PDB entry 1PV1 | X-ray diffraction, 2.30 A resolution | chains A and B of the 4 polymer chains in the assembly

# Chain A (and B)
Molecule: Hypothetical 33.9 kDa esterase in SMC3-MRPL8 intergenic region
Organism: Saccharomyces cerevisiae
Notes: EC 3.1.1.-; chain B of this document is another copy of the same molecule, construct and numbering; everything in this record applies to it too
Reference sequence: P40363 (YJG8_YEAST); residue numbers follow UniProt; this construct covers 1-299
Sequence (299 residues; each row starts with the number of its first residue):
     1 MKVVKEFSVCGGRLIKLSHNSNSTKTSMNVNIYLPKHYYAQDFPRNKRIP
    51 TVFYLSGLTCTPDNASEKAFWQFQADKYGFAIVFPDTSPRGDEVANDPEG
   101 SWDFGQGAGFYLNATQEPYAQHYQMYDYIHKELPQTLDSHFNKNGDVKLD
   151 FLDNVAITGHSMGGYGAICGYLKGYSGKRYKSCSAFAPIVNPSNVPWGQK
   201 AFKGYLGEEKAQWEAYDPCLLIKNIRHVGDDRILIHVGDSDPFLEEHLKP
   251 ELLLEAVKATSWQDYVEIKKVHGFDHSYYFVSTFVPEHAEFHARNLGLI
Unresolved in the structure: 143-147, 209-212
Curated features (UniProtKB/Swiss-Prot):
  - active site (Charge relay system): S161, D241, H276
  - binding site (Cu cation): M1, H140

# Interface between chain A and chain B
Contacting residue pairs - 31 pairs, chain A then chain B:
  F7(A) - D275(B)
  F7(A) - Y279(B)  hydrophobic
  S8(A) - G273(B)  hydrogen bond (side chain-backbone)
  S8(A) - F274(B)
  S8(A) - Y279(B)
  V9(A) - F274(B)
  V9(A) - Y279(B)
  V9(A) - T283(B)
  C10(A) - F274(B)
  C10(A) - T283(B)  hydrogen bond (backbone-side chain)
  L14(A) - Y279(B)
  S66(A) - Y279(B)
  E67(A) - E67(B)
  E67(A) - K68(B)
  E67(A) - F70(B)
  E67(A) - Y279(B)
  K68(A) - E67(B)
  F70(A) - E67(B)
  F70(A) - F70(B)  hydrophobic
  G273(A) - S8(B)  hydrogen bond (backbone-side chain)
  F274(A) - S8(B)  hydrogen bond (backbone-side chain)
  F274(A) - C10(B)
  D275(A) - F7(B)
  S277(A) - F7(B)
  Y279(A) - F7(B)  hydrophobic
  Y279(A) - V9(B)  hydrophobic
  Y279(A) - L14(B)
  Y279(A) - S66(B)
  Y279(A) - E67(B)
  T283(A) - V9(B)
  T283(A) - C10(B)  hydrogen bond (side chain-backbone)
Other interface residues (no listed pair), chain A (17 interface residues in all): H272, P286
Other interface residues (no listed pair), chain B (18 interface residues in all): D63, Q72, F73, H272

# Overview
Chain A and chain B form an interface of 17 and 18 residues respectively; the contacts include 5 hydrogen
bonds. Polar contacts include S8(A)-G273(B), C10(A)-T283(B) and F274(A)-S8(B). Curated annotation (UniProt)
lists 3 active-site residues and Cu cation-binding residues M1(A) and H140(A) on chain A.
Chain A and chain B are both Hypothetical 33.9 kDa esterase in SMC3-MRPL8 intergenic region (Saccharomyces
cerevisiae); the structure, Crystal Structure Analysis of Yeast Hypothetical Protein: YJG8_YEAST, was
determined by X-ray diffraction together with 3C6B from the same study.
